PDB entry 7WTL | electron microscopy, 3.30 A resolution | chains C2 and SJ of the 19 polymer chains in the assembly

[Chain C2]
Molecule: 18S rRNA
From: Saccharomyces cerevisiae
Sequence (1800 nucleotides; row label = number of the first residue in the row):
     1 UAUCUGGUUG AUCCUGCCAG UAGUCAUAUG CUUGUCUCAA AGAUUAAGCC AUGCAUGUCU
    61 AAGUAUAAGC AAUUUAUACA GUGAAACUGC GAAUGGCUCA UUAAAUCAGU UAUCGUUUAU
   121 UUGAUAGUUC CUUUACUACA UGGUAUAACU GUGGUAAUUC UAGAGCUAAU ACAUGCUUAA
   181 AAUCUCGACC CUUUGGAAGA GAUGUAUUUA UUAGAUAAAA AAUCAAUGUC UUCGGACUCU
   241 UUGAUGAUUC AUAAUAACUU UUCGAAUCGC AUGGCCUUGU GCUGGCGAUG GUUCAUUCAA
   301 AUUUCUGCCC UAUCAACUUU CGAUGGUAGG AUAGUGGCCU ACCAUGGUUU CAACGGGUAA
   361 CGGGGAAUAA GGGUUCGAUU CCGGAGAGGG AGCCUGAGAA ACGGCUACCA CAUCCAAGGA
   421 AGGCAGCAGG CGCGCAAAUU ACCCAAUCCU AAUUCAGGGA GGUAGUGACA AUAAAUAACG
   481 AUACAGGGCC CAUUCGGGUC UUGUAAUUGG AAUGAGUACA AUGUAAAUAC CUUAACGAGG
   541 AACAAUUGGA GGGCAAGUCU GGUGCCAGCA GCCGCGGUAA UUCCAGCUCC AAUAGCGUAU
   601 AUUAAAGUUG UUGCAGUUAA AAAGCUCGUA GUUGAACUUU GGGCCCGGUU GGCCGGUCCG
   661 AUUUUUUCGU GUACUGGAUU UCCAACGGGG CCUUUCCUUC UGGCUAACCU UGAGUCCUUG
   721 UGGCUCUUGG CGAACCAGGA CUUUUACUUU GAAAAAAUUA GAGUGUUCAA AGCAGGCGUA
   781 UUGCUCGAAU AUAUUAGCAU GGAAUAAUAG AAUAGGACGU UUGGUUCUAU UUUGUUGGUU
   841 UCUAGGACCA UCGUAAUGAU UAAUAGGGAC GGUCGGGGGC AUCAGUAUUC AAUUGUCAGA
   901 GGUGAAAUUC UUGGAUUUAU UGAAGACUAA CUACUGCGAA AGCAUUUGCC AAGGACGUUU
   961 UCAUUAAUCA AGAACGAAAG UUAGGGGAUC GAAGAUGAUC AGAUACCGUC GUAGUCUUAA
  1021 CCAUAAACUA UGCCGACUAG GGAUCGGGUG GUGUUUUUUU AAUGACCCAC UCGGCACCUU
  1081 ACGAGAAAUC AAAGUCUUUG GGUUCUGGGG GGAGUAUGGU CGCAAGGCUG AAACUUAAAG
  1141 GAAUUGACGG AAGGGCACCA CCAGGAGUGG AGCCUGCGGC UUAAUUUGAC UCAACACGGG
  1201 GAAACUCACC AGGUCCAGAC ACAAUAAGGA UUGACAGAUU GAGAGCUCUU UCUUGAUUUU
  1261 GUGGGUGGUG GUGCAUGGCC GUUCUUAGUU GGUGGAGUGA UUUGUCUGCU UAAUUGCGAU
  1321 AACGAACGAG ACCUUAACCU ACUAAAUAGU GGUGCUAGCA UUUGCUGGUU AUCCACUUCU
  1381 UAGAGGGACU AUCGGUUUCA AGCCGAUGGA AGUUUGAGGC AAUAACAGGU CUGUGAUGCC
  1441 CUUAGACGUU CUGGGCCGCA CGCGCGCUAC ACUGACGGAG CCAGCGAGUC UAACCUUGGC
  1501 CGAGAGGUCU UGGUAAUCUU GUGAAACUCC GUCGUGCUGG GGAUAGAGCA UUGUAAUUAU
  1561 UGCUCUUCAA CGAGGAAUUC CUAGUAAGCG CAAGUCAUCA GCUUGCGUUG AUUACGUCCC
  1621 UGCCCUUUGU ACACACCGCC CGUCGCUAGU ACCGAUUGAA UGGCUUAGUG AGGCCUCAGG
  1681 AUCUGCUUAG AGAAGGGGGC AACUCCAUCU CAGAGCGGAG AAUUUGGACA AACUUGGUCA
  1741 UUUAGAGGAA CUAAAAGUCG UAACAAGGUU UCCGUAGGUG AACCUGCGGA AGGAUCAUUA
Unresolved in the structure: 73-75, 133-135, 489-498, 605-608, 651-683, 707-732, 1147-1765

[Chain SJ]
Protein: 40S ribosomal protein S9-A
From: Saccharomyces cerevisiae
UniProt: O13516 (RS9A_YEAST); residues 1-197 here = UniProt positions 1-197
Chain sequence (197 residues; row label = number of the first residue in the row):
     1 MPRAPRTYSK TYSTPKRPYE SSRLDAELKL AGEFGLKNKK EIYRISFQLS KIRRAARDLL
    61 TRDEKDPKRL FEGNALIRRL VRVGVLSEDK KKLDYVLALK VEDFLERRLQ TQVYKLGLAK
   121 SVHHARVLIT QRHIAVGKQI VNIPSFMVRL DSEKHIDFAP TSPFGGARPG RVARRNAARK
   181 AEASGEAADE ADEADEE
Unresolved in the structure: 1, 187-197
Curated features (UniProtKB/Swiss-Prot):
  - modified residue: Ser184 (Phosphoserine)
  - cross-link: Lys180 (Glycyl lysine isopeptide (Lys-Gly) (interchain with G-Cter in ubiquitin))

[Chain C2 / chain SJ interface]
Pairs across the interface (125):
  U1(C2) with Arg53(SJ), phosphate contact
  U3(C2) with Lys16(SJ), salt bridge to the phosphate; Arg17(SJ), sugar contact
  U21(C2) with Tyr19(SJ), hydrogen bond to the sugar
  A22(C2) with Pro15(SJ), sugar contact; Lys16(SJ), hydrogen bond to the sugar; Pro18(SJ), sugar contact; Tyr19(SJ), sugar contact
  G23(C2) with Thr14(SJ), phosphate contact; Pro15(SJ), sugar contact; Lys16(SJ), sugar contact
  U24(C2) with Thr14(SJ), phosphate contact
  C38(C2) with Arg6(SJ), hydrogen bond to the phosphate
  A39(C2) with Arg6(SJ), salt bridge to the phosphate
  C97(C2) with Pro2(SJ), phosphate contact
  U380(C2) with Pro2(SJ), sugar contact; Arg3(SJ), hydrogen bond to the sugar; Ala4(SJ), base contact; Pro5(SJ), base contact
  C381(C2) with Pro2(SJ), phosphate contact
  G461(C2) with Pro2(SJ), phosphate contact
  G462(C2) with Arg3(SJ), phosphate contact
  A470(C2) with Tyr8(SJ), sugar contact
  A471(C2) with Tyr8(SJ), sugar contact; Ser9(SJ), hydrogen bond to the sugar; Lys10(SJ), salt bridge to the phosphate
  U472(C2) with Ser9(SJ), sugar contact; Lys10(SJ), phosphate contact; Thr11(SJ), hydrogen bond to the phosphate; Tyr12(SJ), phosphate contact
  A473(C2) with Thr11(SJ), phosphate contact; Arg44(SJ), salt bridge to the phosphate; Ile143(SJ), sugar contact; Ser145(SJ), phosphate contact
  A474(C2) with Arg44(SJ), salt bridge to the phosphate; Pro144(SJ), sugar contact; Ser145(SJ), hydrogen bond to the phosphate
  A475(C2) with Lys37(SJ), salt bridge to the phosphate; Arg126(SJ), salt bridge to the phosphate; Thr130(SJ), hydrogen bond to the phosphate
  U476(C2) with Lys37(SJ), hydrogen bond to the base
  A477(C2) with Val127(SJ), sugar contact
  A478(C2) with Ser121(SJ), phosphate contact; His124(SJ), sugar contact; Val127(SJ), sugar contact
  C479(C2) with Lys120(SJ), hydrogen bond to the sugar; Ser121(SJ), hydrogen bond to the phosphate
  G510(C2) with Asn176(SJ), hydrogen bond to the phosphate
  A511(C2) with Val172(SJ), sugar contact; Ala173(SJ), sugar contact; Asn176(SJ), hydrogen bond to the phosphate
  A512(C2) with Gln131(SJ), hydrogen bond to the base; His133(SJ), hydrogen bond to the sugar; Pro163(SJ), phosphate contact; Phe164(SJ), sugar contact; Pro169(SJ), phosphate contact; Gly170(SJ), hydrogen bond to the phosphate; Arg171(SJ), phosphate contact; Val172(SJ), phosphate contact; Ala173(SJ), hydrogen bond to the phosphate
  U513(C2) with Gln131(SJ), sugar contact; Pro163(SJ), phosphate contact; Gly170(SJ), phosphate contact; Arg171(SJ), hydrogen bond to the base; Val172(SJ), base contact
  G514(C2) with Arg171(SJ), hydrogen bond to the base
  U532(C2) with Arg132(SJ), salt bridge to the phosphate
  U533(C2) with Arg132(SJ), salt bridge to the phosphate
  A535(C2) with Arg168(SJ), salt bridge to the phosphate; Arg174(SJ), salt bridge to the phosphate
  G537(C2) with Arg171(SJ), base contact; Arg175(SJ), salt bridge to the phosphate
  A538(C2) with Arg171(SJ), salt bridge to the phosphate; Arg175(SJ), salt bridge to the phosphate
  C554(C2) with Pro18(SJ), base contact; Tyr19(SJ), hydrogen bond to the sugar; Glu20(SJ), sugar contact
  A555(C2) with Tyr19(SJ), base contact
  A591(C2) with Leu24(SJ), phosphate contact
  A592(C2) with Glu27(SJ), phosphate contact; Lys39(SJ), salt bridge to the phosphate
  U593(C2) with Asn38(SJ), phosphate contact; Lys39(SJ), hydrogen bond to the phosphate; Lys40(SJ), hydrogen bond to the phosphate
  A594(C2) with Lys37(SJ), phosphate contact; Asn38(SJ), hydrogen bond to the phosphate
  G595(C2) with Lys40(SJ), sugar contact
  A757(C2) with Pro5(SJ), sugar contact
  U758(C2) with Thr7(SJ), hydrogen bond to the phosphate
  U759(C2) with Thr7(SJ), phosphate contact
  A760(C2) with Arg54(SJ), hydrogen bond to the phosphate
  G761(C2) with Lys51(SJ), salt bridge to the phosphate; Arg54(SJ), salt bridge to the phosphate; Glu72(SJ), hydrogen bond to the sugar
  A762(C2) with Phe71(SJ), sugar contact; Glu72(SJ), sugar contact; Ala75(SJ), phosphate contact; Arg79(SJ), salt bridge to the phosphate
  G763(C2) with Arg78(SJ), salt bridge to the phosphate; Arg79(SJ), salt bridge to the phosphate
  U764(C2) with Arg78(SJ), salt bridge to the phosphate; Arg82(SJ), salt bridge to the phosphate
  G765(C2) with Arg82(SJ), salt bridge to the phosphate; Phe146(SJ), base contact; Met147(SJ), base contact; Val148(SJ), base contact; Arg149(SJ), hydrogen bond to the base; Ser152(SJ), base contact
  U767(C2) with Gln139(SJ), hydrogen bond to the sugar; Val141(SJ), sugar contact; Asn142(SJ), base contact; Ile143(SJ), base contact; Phe146(SJ), sugar contact
  C768(C2) with Ile143(SJ), base contact; Ser145(SJ), hydrogen bond to the sugar; Phe146(SJ), sugar contact
  A770(C2) with Tyr8(SJ), sugar contact; Ser9(SJ), hydrogen bond to the phosphate
  A771(C2) with Arg6(SJ), hydrogen bond to the sugar; Thr7(SJ), phosphate contact; Tyr8(SJ), phosphate contact; Ser9(SJ), hydrogen bond to the phosphate
  G772(C2) with Arg6(SJ), phosphate contact; Thr7(SJ), hydrogen bond to the phosphate
  A789(C2) with Phe71(SJ), base contact
Also at the interface, not in a pair above, chain C2 (57 interface residues in all): A534, C536
Also at the interface, not in a pair above, chain SJ (69 interface residues in all): Arg57, His123, Ile140, Arg179

[Overview]
57 residues of chain C2 and 69 residues of chain SJ are in contact; the contacts include 33 hydrogen bonds and
23 salt bridges. Among the polar pairs are U476(C2)-Lys37(SJ), A512(C2)-Gln131(SJ) and U513(C2)-Arg171(SJ).
Chain C2 is 18S rRNA and chain SJ is 40S ribosomal protein S9-A, both from Saccharomyces cerevisiae; the
structure, Cryo-EM structure of a yeast pre-40S ribosomal subunit - State Dis-D, was determined by electron
microscopy (same publication as 7WTM).
